Entry 8YCX (electron microscopy, 2.20 A resolution); this record covers chains E and F of the 21 polymer chains in the assembly.

# Chain E (and F)
Name: ATP-dependent Clp protease ATP-binding subunit ClpC1
Source organism: Mycobacterium tuberculosis H37Rv
Notes: chain F of this document is another copy of the same molecule, construct and numbering; everything in this record applies to it too
UniProt: P9WPC9 (CLPC1_MYCTU); numbering as in UniProt (aligned over 168-824)
Sequence (657 residues; each row starts with the number of its first residue):
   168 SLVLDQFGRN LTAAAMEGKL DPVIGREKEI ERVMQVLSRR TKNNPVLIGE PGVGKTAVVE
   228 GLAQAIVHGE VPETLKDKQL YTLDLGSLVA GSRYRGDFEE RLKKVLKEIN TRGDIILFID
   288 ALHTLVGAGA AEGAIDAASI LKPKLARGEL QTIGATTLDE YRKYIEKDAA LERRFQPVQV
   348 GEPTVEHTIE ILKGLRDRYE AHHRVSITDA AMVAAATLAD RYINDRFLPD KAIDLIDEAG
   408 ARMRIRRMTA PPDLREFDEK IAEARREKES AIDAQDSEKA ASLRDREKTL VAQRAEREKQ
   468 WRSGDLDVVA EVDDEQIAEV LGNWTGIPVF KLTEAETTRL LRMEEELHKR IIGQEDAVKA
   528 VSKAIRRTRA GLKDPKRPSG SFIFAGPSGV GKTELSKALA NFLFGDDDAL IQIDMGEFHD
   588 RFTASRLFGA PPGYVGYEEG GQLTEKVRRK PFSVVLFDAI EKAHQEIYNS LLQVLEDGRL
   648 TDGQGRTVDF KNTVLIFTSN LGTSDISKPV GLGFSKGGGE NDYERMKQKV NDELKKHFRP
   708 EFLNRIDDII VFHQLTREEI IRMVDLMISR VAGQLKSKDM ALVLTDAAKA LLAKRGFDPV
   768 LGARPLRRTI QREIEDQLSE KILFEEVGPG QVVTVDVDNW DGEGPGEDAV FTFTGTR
Unresolved in the structure: 168-169, 414-476, 498-502, 553-557, 667-705, 722-723, 791-824 (chain F: 168-169, 255-263, 295-307, 417-476, 501-508, 595-608, 669-678, 685-690, 807-824)
Differences from the reference sequence: engineered mutation Ala-288 (Glu in P9WPC9), Ser-444 (Phe in P9WPC9), Ala-626 (Glu in P9WPC9)
Residues lining bound ligands:
  - ADP (adenosine-5'-diphosphate): Asp-188, Pro-189, Val-190, Ile-191, Gly-192, Arg-193, Glu-217, Pro-218, Gly-219, Val-220, Gly-221, Lys-222, Thr-223, Ala-224, His-354, Ile-358, Leu-362, Pro-396, Ile-400
  - ATP (adenosine-5'-triphosphate): Thr-208, Lys-209, Arg-314, Ala-337, Arg-340, Arg-341

# How chain E and chain F interact
Residue-residue contacts (71):
  Gln-173(E) / Lys-311(F)
  Arg-176(E) / Ala-313(F)
  Arg-176(E) / Arg-314(F)
  Lys-186(E) / Arg-314(F)
  Lys-186(E) / Glu-316(F)  salt bridge
  Asp-188(E) / Arg-207(F)  salt bridge
  Asp-251(E) / Ala-337(F)
  Ser-254(E) / Lys-309(F)
  Ser-254(E) / Lys-311(F)
  Ala-257(E) / Gly-294(F)
  Arg-365(E) / Arg-207(F)
  His-369(E) / Ser-205(F)
  His-369(E) / Arg-206(F)  hydrogen bond (side chain-backbone)
  His-369(E) / Arg-207(F)
  His-370(E) / Ser-205(F)
  His-370(E) / Arg-206(F)  hydrogen bond
  His-370(E) / Arg-207(F)
  Ile-400(E) / Thr-208(F)
  Asp-401(E) / Lys-209(F)  salt bridge
  Asp-404(E) / Arg-206(F)  hydrogen bond (backbone-side chain)
  Asp-404(E) / Thr-208(F)
  Asp-404(E) / Lys-209(F)  salt bridge
  Glu-405(E) / Arg-199(F)  salt bridge
  Gly-407(E) / Arg-206(F)  hydrogen bond (backbone-side chain)
  Ala-408(E) / Gln-202(F)  hydrogen bond (backbone-side chain)
  Ala-408(E) / Arg-206(F)
  Arg-409(E) / Gln-202(F)  hydrogen bond
  Arg-411(E) / Ser-205(F)
  Arg-411(E) / Arg-206(F)
  Arg-411(E) / Thr-241(F)
  Ile-412(E) / Gln-202(F)
  Asn-490(E) / Arg-199(F)  hydrogen bond
  Gln-579(E) / Asn-636(F)
  Gln-579(E) / Arg-706(F)  hydrogen bond
  Gln-579(E) / Glu-708(F)
  Asp-581(E) / Asn-636(F)
  Asp-581(E) / Arg-706(F)  salt bridge
  Glu-584(E) / Gln-632(F)
  Glu-584(E) / Tyr-635(F)
  Arg-593(E) / His-631(F)
  Val-602(E) / His-586(F)
  Gly-603(E) / Asp-587(F)  hydrogen bond (backbone-side chain)
  Glu-605(E) / Arg-588(F)
  Glu-606(E) / His-586(F)
  Glu-606(E) / Asp-587(F)
  Glu-606(E) / Arg-588(F)  hydrogen bond (side chain-backbone)
  Glu-606(E) / His-631(F)
  Glu-606(E) / Glu-633(F)
  Glu-606(E) / Ile-634(F)
  Gln-609(E) / Glu-633(F)  hydrogen bond
  Glu-612(E) / Arg-588(F)  salt bridge
  Gln-741(E) / Leu-539(F)  hydrogen bond (side chain-backbone)
  Gln-741(E) / Lys-540(F)  hydrogen bond (side chain-backbone)
  Gln-741(E) / Asp-541(F)  hydrogen bond
  Leu-742(E) / Leu-539(F)
  Lys-745(E) / Gly-538(F)
  Met-747(E) / Leu-539(F)  hydrophobic
  Arg-774(E) / Asn-711(F)
  Arg-775(E) / Lys-702(F)
  Arg-775(E) / Leu-710(F)
  Arg-775(E) / Asn-711(F)
  Gln-778(E) / Leu-710(F)
  Gln-778(E) / Asn-711(F)  hydrogen bond (side chain-backbone)
  Gln-778(E) / Ile-713(F)
  Glu-782(E) / Arg-534(F)
  Leu-785(E) / Arg-534(F)
  Leu-785(E) / Leu-539(F)  hydrophobic
  Ser-786(E) / Lys-530(F)  hydrogen bond (side chain-backbone)
  Ser-786(E) / Arg-534(F)  hydrogen bond
  Ile-789(E) / Arg-533(F)
  Leu-790(E) / Arg-533(F)
Interface residues without a listed pair, chain E (52 interface residues in all): Phe-174, Thr-223, Ala-288, Tyr-366, Asp-397, Ile-403, Ile-580, Phe-585, Asp-625, Pro-772
Interface residues without a listed pair, chain F (48 interface residues in all): Pro-239, Leu-292, Val-293, Ala-336, Arg-340, Arg-509, Ala-531, Phe-589, Ala-591, Pro-707, Arg-712

# Summary
The interface between chain E and chain F involves 52 residues on one side and 48 on the other, with 17
hydrogen bonds and 7 salt bridges. Among the polar pairs are Lys-186(E)/Glu-316(F), Asp-188(E)/Arg-207(F) and
Asp-401(E)/Lys-209(F). Ligands of chain E: ADP and ATP.
Both chains are ATP-dependent Clp protease ATP-binding subunit ClpC1 (Mycobacterium tuberculosis H37Rv). Entry
8YCX (CryoEM structure of M. tuberculosis ClpC1P1P2 complex bound to bortezomib, conformation 2) was
determined by electron microscopy.
